Entry 7BVE (electron microscopy, 2.81 A resolution); this record covers chains B and D of the 4 polymer chains in the assembly.

[Chain B]
Molecule: Integral membrane indolylacetylinositol arabinosyltransferase EmbC
From: Mycolicibacterium smegmatis (strain ATCC 700084 / mc(2)155)
Notes: EC 2.4.2.34
UniProtKB: I7FMU5 (I7FMU5_MYCS2); residue numbers follow UniProt; this construct covers 1-692, 694-949, 951-1074
Chain sequence (1084 residues; numbered 1 to 1084 plus 2 insertion-coded residues; 2 numbers in that range are skipped by the numbering (no residue carries them; nothing is unmodelled there); the number before each row is that of its first residue):
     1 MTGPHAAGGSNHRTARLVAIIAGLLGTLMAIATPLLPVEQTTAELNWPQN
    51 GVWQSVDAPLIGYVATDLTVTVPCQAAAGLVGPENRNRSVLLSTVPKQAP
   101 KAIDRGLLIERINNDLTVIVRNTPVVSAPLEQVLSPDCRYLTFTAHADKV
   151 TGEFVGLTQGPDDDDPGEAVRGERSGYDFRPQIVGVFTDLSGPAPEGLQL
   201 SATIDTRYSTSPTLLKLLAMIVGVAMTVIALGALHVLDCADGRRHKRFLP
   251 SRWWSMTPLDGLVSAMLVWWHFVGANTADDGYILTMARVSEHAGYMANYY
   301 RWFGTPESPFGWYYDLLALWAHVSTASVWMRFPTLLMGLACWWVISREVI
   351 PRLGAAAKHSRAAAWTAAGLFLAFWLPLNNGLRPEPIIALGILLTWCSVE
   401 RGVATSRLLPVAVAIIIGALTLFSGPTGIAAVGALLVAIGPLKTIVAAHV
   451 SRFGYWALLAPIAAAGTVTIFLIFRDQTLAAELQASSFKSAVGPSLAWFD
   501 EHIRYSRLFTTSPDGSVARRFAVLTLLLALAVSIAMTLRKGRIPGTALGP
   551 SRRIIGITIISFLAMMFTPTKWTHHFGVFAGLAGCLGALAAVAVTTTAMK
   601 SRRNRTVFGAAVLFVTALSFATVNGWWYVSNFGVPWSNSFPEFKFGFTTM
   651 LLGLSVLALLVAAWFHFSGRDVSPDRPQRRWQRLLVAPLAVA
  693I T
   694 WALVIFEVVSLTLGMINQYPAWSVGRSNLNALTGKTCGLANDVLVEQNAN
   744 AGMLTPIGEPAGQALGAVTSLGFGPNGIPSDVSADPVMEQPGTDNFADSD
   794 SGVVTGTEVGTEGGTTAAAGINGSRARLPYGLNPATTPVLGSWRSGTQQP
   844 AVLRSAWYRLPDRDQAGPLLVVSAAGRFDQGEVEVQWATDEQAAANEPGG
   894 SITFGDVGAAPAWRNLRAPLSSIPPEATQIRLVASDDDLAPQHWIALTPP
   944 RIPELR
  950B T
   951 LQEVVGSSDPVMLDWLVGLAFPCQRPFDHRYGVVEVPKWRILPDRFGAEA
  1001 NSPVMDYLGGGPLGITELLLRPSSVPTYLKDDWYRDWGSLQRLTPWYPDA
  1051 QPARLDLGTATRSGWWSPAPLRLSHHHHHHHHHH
Disordered / not traced: 1-10, 780-810, 1076-1084
Sequence notes: expression tag (1075-1084)
Cystine bridges: Cys730-Cys973
Ion coordination: Ca2+: Asp929, Asp931, His936
Residues lining bound ligands:
  - Ethambutol (95E): Asp279, Tyr282, Ile283, Asn298, Trp302, Glu307, Tyr314, Arg383, Trp572, His574, Trp965, Val1004
  - PN7 (N~3~-[(2S)-2-hydroxy-3,3-dimethyl-4-(phosphonooxy)butanoyl]-N-(2-sulfanylethyl)-beta-alaninamide): His235, Arg244, His245, Lys246, Arg247, Phe248, Ser251, Arg401, Thr405, Arg407
From the paper describing this entry:
  - mutagenesis - H574A (122.0 +/- 44.0 uM), H575A (137.0 +/- 63.0 uM): decreased binding to DPA
  - mutagenesis - R383A, T570S: abolished binding to DPA
  - mutagenesis - R383A, T570S, H574A, H575A: abolished catalytic activity

[Chain D]
Molecule: Meromycolate extension acyl carrier protein
From: Mycolicibacterium smegmatis MC2 155
UniProtKB: A0R0B3 (ACPM_MYCS2); residues 1-99 here = UniProt positions 1-99
Chain sequence (99 residues; numbered 1 to 99; the number before each row is that of its first residue):
     1 MAATQEEIIAGLAEIIEEVTGIEPSEVTPEKSFVDDLDIDSLSMVEIAVQ
    51 TEDKYGVKIPDEDLAGLRTVGDVVAYIQKLEEENPEAAAALREKFAADQ
Disordered / not traced: 1-2, 87-99
Covalently attached groups: compound PN7 linked to Ser41
UniProt features mapped onto this chain:
  - modified residue: Ser41 (O-(pantetheine 4'-phosphoryl)serine)
  - cross-link: Lys79 (Isoglutamyl lysine isopeptide (Lys-Gln) (interchain with Q-Cter in protein Pup))
From the paper describing this entry:
  - post-translational modification sites: Ser41

[Chain B / chain D interface]
Contacting residue pairs - 23 pairs, chain B then chain D:
  Asp241(B) with Lys58(D)
  Gly242(B) with Pro60(D); Asp61(D)
  Arg243(B) with Val45(D); Ala48(D); Val49(D); Pro60(D)
  Arg352(B) with Leu42(D); Ser43(D); Glu46(D), salt bridge
  Gly354(B) with Thr20(D)
  Ala355(B) with Thr20(D)
  Lys358(B) with Asp38(D), hydrogen bond (side chain-backbone)
  His359(B) with Asp38(D), salt bridge
  Ala404(B) with Leu42(D), hydrophobic; Glu46(D); Val49(D)
  Thr405(B) with Leu42(D); Val45(D)
  Arg542(B) with Glu17(D), salt bridge
  Ala547(B) with Val19(D); Thr20(D)
  Leu548(B) with Glu18(D)
Other interface residues (no listed pair), chain B (19 interface residues in all): Pro351, Arg401, Ser406, Pro544, Gly545, Thr546
Other interface residues (no listed pair), chain D (18 interface residues in all): Gly21, Asp40, Glu52, Ile59

[In short]
19 residues of chain B face 18 of chain D across their interface; the contacts include 1 hydrogen bond and 3
salt bridges. Polar contacts include Arg352(B)-Glu46(D), His359(B)-Asp38(D) and Arg542(B)-Glu17(D). The paper
reports that R383A, T570S and H574A of chain B, among others, abolish catalytic activity; a modification site
at Ser41(D).
Chain B is Integral membrane indolylacetylinositol arabinosyltransferase EmbC (Mycolicibacterium smegmatis
(strain ATCC 700084 / mc(2)155)) and chain D is Meromycolate extension acyl carrier protein (Mycolicibacterium
smegmatis MC2 155); the structure, Cryo-EM structure of Mycobacterium smegmatis arabinosyltransferase
EmbC2-AcpM2 in complex with ethambutol, was determined by electron microscopy together with 7BVC, 7BVF, 7BVG
and 7BVH from the same study.
